PDB entry 6WHI | electron microscopy, 4.20 A resolution (low resolution: residue-level contacts below are approximate; hydrogen-bond / salt-bridge calls are withheld) | chains C and M of the 16 polymer chains in the assembly

Chain C:
Protein: CRISPR-associated protein Csy3
Source organism: Pseudomonas aeruginosa
Reference sequence: A0A444M080 (A0A444M080_PSEAI); residues 21-361 here correspond to UniProt positions 2-342 (UniProt number = residue number - 19)
Amino-acid sequence (360 residues; each row starts with the number of its first residue):
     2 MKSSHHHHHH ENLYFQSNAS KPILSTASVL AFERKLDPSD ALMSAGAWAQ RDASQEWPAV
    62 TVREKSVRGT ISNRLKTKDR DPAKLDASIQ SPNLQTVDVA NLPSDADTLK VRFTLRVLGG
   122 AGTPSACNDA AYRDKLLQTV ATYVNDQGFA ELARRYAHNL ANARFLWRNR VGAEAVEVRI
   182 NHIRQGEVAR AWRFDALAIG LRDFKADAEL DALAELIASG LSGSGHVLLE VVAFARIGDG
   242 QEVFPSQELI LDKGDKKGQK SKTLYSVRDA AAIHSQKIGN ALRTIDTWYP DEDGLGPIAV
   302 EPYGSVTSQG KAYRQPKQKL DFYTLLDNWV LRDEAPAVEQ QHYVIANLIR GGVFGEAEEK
Unresolved in the structure: 2-24, 67-97, 251-262, 358-361
Construct notes: expression tag (2-20)

Chain M:
Molecule: 60-nt RNA strand
Source organism: Pseudomonas aeruginosa
Sequence (60 nucleotides; each row starts with the number of its first residue):
     1 CUAAGAAAUU CACGGCGGGC UUGAUGUCCG CGUCUACCUG GUUCACUGCC GUGUAGGCAG

Interface between chain C and chain M:
Contacting residue pairs (26; chain C residue first):
  Phe33(C) - U35(M)
  Glu34(C) - A36(M)
  Arg35(C) - A36(M)
  Arg35(C) - C37(M)
  Lys66(C) - A59(M)
  Trp168(C) - C38(M)
  Gln248(C) - U39(M)
  Gln248(C) - G40(M)
  Gln248(C) - G41(M)
  Leu250(C) - U39(M)
  His275(C) - U39(M)
  Gln277(C) - C37(M)
  Gln277(C) - C38(M)
  Lys278(C) - C38(M)
  Asn281(C) - C38(M)
  Arg284(C) - C37(M)
  Arg284(C) - C38(M)
  Thr308(C) - C38(M)
  Thr308(C) - G40(M)
  Ser309(C) - G40(M)
  Arg351(C) - A36(M)
  Arg351(C) - C37(M)
  Gly352(C) - A36(M)
  Gly353(C) - U35(M)
  Gly353(C) - A36(M)
  Val354(C) - U35(M)
Other interface residues (no listed pair), chain C (23 interface residues in all): Ala32, Ser247, Glu249, Lys263, Glu302
Other interface residues (no listed pair), chain M (9 interface residues in all): U43

Overview:
The interface between chain C and chain M involves 23 residues on one side and 9 on the other.
Chain C is CRISPR-associated protein Csy3 and chain M is a 60-nt RNA strand, both from Pseudomonas aeruginosa;
the structure, Cryo-electron microscopy structure of the type I-F CRISPR RNA-guided surveillance complex bound
to the anti-CRISPR AcrIF9, was determined by electron microscopy together with 6W1X from the same study.
